Entry 4FFW (X-ray diffraction, 2.90 A resolution); this record covers chains A and L of the 6 polymer chains in the assembly.

Chain A:
Name: Dipeptidyl peptidase 4
Organism: Rattus norvegicus
Notes: EC 3.4.14.5
UniProtKB: P14740 (DPP4_RAT); residues 38-767 here = UniProt positions 38-767
Chain sequence (730 residues; each row starts with the number of its first residue):
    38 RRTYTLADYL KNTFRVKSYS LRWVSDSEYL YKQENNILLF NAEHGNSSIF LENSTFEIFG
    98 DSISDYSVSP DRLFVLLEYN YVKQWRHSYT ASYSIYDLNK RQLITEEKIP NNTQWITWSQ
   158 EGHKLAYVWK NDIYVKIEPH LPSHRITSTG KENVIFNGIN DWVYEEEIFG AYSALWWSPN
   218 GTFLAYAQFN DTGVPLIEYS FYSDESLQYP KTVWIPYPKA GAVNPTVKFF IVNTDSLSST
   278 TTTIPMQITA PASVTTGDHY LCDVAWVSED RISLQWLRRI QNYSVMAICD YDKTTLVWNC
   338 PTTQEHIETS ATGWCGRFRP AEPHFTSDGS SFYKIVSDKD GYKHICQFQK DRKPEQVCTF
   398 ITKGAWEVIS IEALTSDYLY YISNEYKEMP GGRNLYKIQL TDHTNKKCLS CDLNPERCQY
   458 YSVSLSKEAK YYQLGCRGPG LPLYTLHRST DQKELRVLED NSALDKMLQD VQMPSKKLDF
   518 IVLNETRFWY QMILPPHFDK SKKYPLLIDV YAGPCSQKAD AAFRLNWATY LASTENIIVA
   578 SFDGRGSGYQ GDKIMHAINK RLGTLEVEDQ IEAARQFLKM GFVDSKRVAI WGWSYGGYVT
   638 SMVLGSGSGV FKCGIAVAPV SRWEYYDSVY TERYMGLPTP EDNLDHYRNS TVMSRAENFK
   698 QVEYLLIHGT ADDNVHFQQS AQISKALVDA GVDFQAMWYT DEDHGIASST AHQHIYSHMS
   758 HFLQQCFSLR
Not modelled in the structure: 38, 766-767
Disulfide bonds: Cys326-Cys337, Cys383-Cys395, Cys445-Cys448, Cys455-Cys473, Cys650-Cys763
Small-molecule neighbours: Sitagliptin (715; (2R)-4-oxo-4-[3-(trifluoromethyl)-5,6-dihydro[1,2,4]triazolo[4,3-a]pyrazin-7(8h)-yl]-1-(2,4,5-trifluorophenyl)butan-2-a mine): Arg123, Glu203, Glu204, Ile205, Phe206, Gly207, Phe355, Arg356, Tyr548, Ser631, Tyr632, Val657, Trp660, Tyr663, Tyr667, Asn711, Val712, His741
Swiss-Prot annotation at these positions:
  - active site (Charge relay system): Ser631, Asp709, His741
  - glycosylation (N-linked (GlcNAc...) asparagine): Asn83, Asn90, Asn148, Asn217, Asn227, Asn319, Asn521, Asn686

Chain L:
Name: Fab light chain
Organism: Mus musculus
Notes: antibody fragment or engineered binder
Chain sequence (210 residues; each row starts with the number of its first residue):
     1 QIVLSQSPAI LSASPGEKVT MTCRASSSVN NMHWYQQKPS SSPKPWLHGT SNLASGVPVR
    61 FSGSGSGTSF SLTISRVEAE DAATYFCQQW SNHPPTFGGG TKLEIDRADA APTVSIFPPS
   121 SEQLTSGGAS VVCFLNNFYP KDINVKWKID GSERQNGVLN SWTDQDSKDS TYSMSSTLTL
   181 TKDEYERHNS YTCEATHKTS TSPIVKSFNR
Not modelled in the structure: 153-156, 207-210
Disulfide bonds: Cys23-Cys87, Cys133-Cys193

Chain A / chain L interface:
Contacting residue pairs (15; chain A residue first):
  Ile95(A) with Trp90(L); His93(L)
  Phe96(A) with Trp90(L), hydrogen bond (backbone-side chain); His93(L)
  Gly97(A) with Trp90(L)
  Asp98(A) with Asn31(L); Trp90(L), hydrogen bond (backbone-backbone)
  Ser99(A) with Trp90(L), hydrogen bond (backbone-backbone); Ser91(L); Asn92(L); His93(L)
  Tyr116(A) with His93(L)
  Asn117(A) with Asn92(L), hydrogen bond; His93(L), hydrogen bond (side chain-backbone)
  Asp241(A) with Thr68(L), hydrogen bond
Interface residues without a listed pair, chain A (9 interface residues in all): Glu94
Interface residues without a listed pair, chain L (7 interface residues in all): Gln1

Summary:
Chain A and chain L form an interface of 9 and 7 residues respectively, with 6 hydrogen bonds. Among the polar
pairs are Phe96(A)-Trp90(L), Asn117(A)-Asn92(L) and Asn117(A)-His93(L). Bound to chain A: Sitagliptin. UniProt
lists 3 active-site residues on chain A.
Here chain A is Dipeptidyl peptidase 4 (Rattus norvegicus) and chain L is Fab light chain (Mus musculus).
Entry 4FFW (Crystal Structure of Dipeptidyl Peptidase IV (DPP4, DPP-IV, CD26) in Complex with Fab +
sitagliptin) was determined by X-ray diffraction.
